7ARC - chains G and Q of the 16 polymer chains in the assembly; structure by electron microscopy, 2.88 A resolution.

[Chain G]
Name: 75 kDa
Source organism: Polytomella sp. Pringsheim 198.80
Sequence (720 residues; numbered 1 to 720; the number before each row is that of its first residue):
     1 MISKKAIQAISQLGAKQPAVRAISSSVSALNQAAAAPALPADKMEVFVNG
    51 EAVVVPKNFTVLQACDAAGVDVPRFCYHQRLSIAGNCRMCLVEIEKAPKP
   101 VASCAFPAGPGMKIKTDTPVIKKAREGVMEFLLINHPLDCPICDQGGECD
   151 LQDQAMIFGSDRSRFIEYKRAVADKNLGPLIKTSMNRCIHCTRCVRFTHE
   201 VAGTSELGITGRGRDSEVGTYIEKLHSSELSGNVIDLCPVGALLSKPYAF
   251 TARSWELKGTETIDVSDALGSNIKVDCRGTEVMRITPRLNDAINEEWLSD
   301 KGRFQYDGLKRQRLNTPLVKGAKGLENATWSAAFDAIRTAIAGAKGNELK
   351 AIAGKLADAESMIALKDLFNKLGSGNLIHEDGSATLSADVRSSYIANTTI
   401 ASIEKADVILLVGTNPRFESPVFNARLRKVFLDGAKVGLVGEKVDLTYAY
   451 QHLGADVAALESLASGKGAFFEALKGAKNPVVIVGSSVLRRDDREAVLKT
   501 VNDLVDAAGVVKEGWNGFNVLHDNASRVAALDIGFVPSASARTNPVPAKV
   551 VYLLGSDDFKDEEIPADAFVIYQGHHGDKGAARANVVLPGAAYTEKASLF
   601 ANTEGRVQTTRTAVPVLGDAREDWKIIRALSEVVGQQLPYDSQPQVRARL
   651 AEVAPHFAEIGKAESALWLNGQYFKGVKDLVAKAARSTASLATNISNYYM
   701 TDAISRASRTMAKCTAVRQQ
Not modelled in the structure: 1-38
Ion coordination: 2Fe-2S cluster Fe: Cys76, Cys87, Cys90, Cys104; 4Fe-4S cluster Fe site 1: His136, Cys140, Cys143, Cys149; 4Fe-4S cluster Fe site 2: Cys188, Cys191, Cys194, Cys238
Small-molecule neighbours:
  - 2Fe-2S cluster (FES): Arg74, Phe75, Cys76, Tyr77, Gly85, Asn86, Cys87, Arg88, Met89, Cys90, Ala102, Cys104
  - 4Fe-4S cluster (SF4), molecule 1: His136, Pro137, Asp139, Cys140, Cys143, Gln145, Gly146, Cys149, Leu151, Gln152, Arg187, Val240, Gly241
  - 4Fe-4S cluster (SF4), molecule 2: Met185, Cys188, Ile189, Cys191, Arg193, Cys194, Val218, Leu237, Cys238, Pro239, Val240, Ala242, Leu243

[Chain Q]
Name: 18 kDa
Source organism: Polytomella sp. Pringsheim 198.80
Sequence (185 residues; row label = number of the first residue in the row):
     1 MLRKAVSTLFNLEKRVLYQQAGFATAPQDFSLAMKKADEIYSGKTVKAGD
    51 IGFSAGVPLETYNRKVRIFCPAKAASQSGLGRTLHPSSKAPQWKIVFENL
   101 SKWENPLMGWTSTADPLENVGRSTLLFYTKEEAAAFCAKHGWEYVVDEPN
   151 PRKHIRQKRYLGYGDNYSIKRKGVPDLAHLPSNRS
Not modelled in the structure: 1-23

[Interface between chain G and chain Q]
Pairs across the interface (68):
  Glu51(G) with Thr25(Q)
  Asn58(G) with Leu161(Q)
  Phe59(G) with Ile155(Q), hydrophobic
  Gln63(G) with His154(Q), hydrogen bond (side chain-backbone); Arg156(Q)
  Asp66(G) with His85(Q), hydrogen bond (backbone-side chain); Pro86(Q); His154(Q), salt bridge
  Ala68(G) with Ala24(Q)
  Gly69(G) with Ala24(Q); Pro86(Q); Ser87(Q)
  Arg74(G) with Ser78(Q), hydrogen bond (side chain-backbone); Leu80(Q)
  Tyr77(G) with His154(Q), hydrogen bond; Arg156(Q)
  His78(G) with Arg156(Q), hydrogen bond (backbone-side chain)
  Gln79(G) with Lys153(Q), hydrogen bond (side chain-backbone); His154(Q), hydrogen bond; Ile155(Q); Arg156(Q), hydrogen bond (backbone-side chain)
  Leu81(G) with Arg156(Q), hydrogen bond (backbone-side chain)
  Ser82(G) with Arg156(Q); Tyr160(Q); Asn166(Q)
  Ile83(G) with Arg156(Q); Gly162(Q); Tyr163(Q); Asn166(Q)
  Ala84(G) with Tyr163(Q)
  Ala105(G) with Tyr163(Q), hydrophobic
  Gln145(G) with Ser76(Q)
  Glu148(G) with Ser76(Q), hydrogen bond; Gln77(Q)
  Cys149(G) with Gln77(Q)
  Asp150(G) with Gln77(Q), hydrogen bond; Ser78(Q)
  Asp153(G) with Gln77(Q), hydrogen bond
  Arg193(G) with Ser78(Q), hydrogen bond
  Glu200(G) with Gln157(Q), hydrogen bond; Tyr160(Q)
  Asp236(G) with Ala75(Q); Ser76(Q)
  Lys258(G) with Asn99(Q), hydrogen bond; Lys102(Q); Arg122(Q)
  Glu261(G) with Arg67(Q), salt bridge; Phe69(Q); Pro71(Q); Ala72(Q), hydrogen bond (side chain-backbone)
  Lys274(G) with Ala74(Q)
  Gly279(G) with Thr111(Q)
  Thr280(G) with Lys102(Q); Glu104(Q), hydrogen bond
  Arg288(G) with Asn150(Q), hydrogen bond
  Leu289(G) with Asn150(Q); Pro151(Q); Arg152(Q)
  Asn290(G) with Asn150(Q)
  Lys429(G) with Gln157(Q)
  Asp433(G) with Gln157(Q); Arg159(Q)
  Arg611(G) with Arg67(Q); Asp147(Q), salt bridge
  Thr612(G) with Asn99(Q), hydrogen bond (backbone-side chain)
  Ala613(G) with Asn99(Q), hydrogen bond (backbone-side chain)
  Pro615(G) with Leu100(Q); Lys102(Q)
Other interface residues (no listed pair), chain G (48 interface residues in all): Leu62, Ala67, Asp71, Arg80, Leu257, Thr260, Thr286, Pro287, Asp291, Leu432
Other interface residues (no listed pair), chain Q (39 interface residues in all): Cys70, Ser101, Lys158

[Summary]
48 residues of chain G and 39 residues of chain Q are in contact, with 20 hydrogen bonds and 3 salt bridges.
Polar pairs include Asp66(G)-His154(Q), Glu261(G)-Arg67(Q) and Arg611(G)-Asp147(Q). Bound to chain G: 2Fe-2S
cluster and 4Fe-4S cluster.
Chain G is 75 kDa and chain Q is 18 kDa, both from Polytomella sp. Pringsheim 198.80; the structure, Cryo-EM
structure of Polytomella Complex-I (peripheral arm), was determined by electron microscopy, deposited together
with 7AQQ, 7AQR, 7AQW, 7AR7, 7AR8, 7AR9, 7ARB and 7ARD.
